3BDM - chains N and 0 of the 28 polymer chains in the assembly; structure by X-ray diffraction, 2.70 A resolution.

[Chain N]
Molecule: Proteasome component PRE3
Organism: Saccharomyces cerevisiae
Notes: EC 3.4.25.1
UniProtKB: P38624 (PSB6_YEAST); the construct lacks a stretch of the UniProt sequence and is renumbered around it, so the offset changes along the chain: 1-70 = UniProt 20-89; 72-92 = UniProt 90-110; 94-105 = UniProt 111-122; 106-181 = UniProt 125-200; 1 more segments
Amino-acid sequence (196 residues; each row starts with the number of its first residue; note: 3 numbers in that range are skipped by the numbering (no residue carries them; nothing is unmodelled there); a row labelled like 10A-10B holds insertion residues (10A, then the next letters in order)):
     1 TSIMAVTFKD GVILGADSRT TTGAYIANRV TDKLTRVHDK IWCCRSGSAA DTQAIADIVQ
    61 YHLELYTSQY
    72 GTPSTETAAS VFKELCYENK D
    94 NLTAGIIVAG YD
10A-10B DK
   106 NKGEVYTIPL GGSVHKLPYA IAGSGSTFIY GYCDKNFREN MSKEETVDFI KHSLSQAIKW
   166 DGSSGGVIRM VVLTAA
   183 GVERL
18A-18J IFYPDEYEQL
UniProt features mapped onto this chain:
  - active site: Thr1 (Nucleophile)

[Chain 0]
Molecule: Proteasome component PRE4
Organism: Saccharomyces cerevisiae
Notes: EC 3.4.25.1
UniProtKB: P30657 (PSB4_YEAST); the construct lacks a stretch of the UniProt sequence and is renumbered around it, so the offset changes along the chain: -41 to -1 = UniProt 1-41; 1-70 = UniProt 42-111; 74-92 = UniProt 120-138; 93-105 = UniProt 141-153; 3 more segments
Amino-acid sequence (266 residues; each row starts with the number of its first residue; note: 6 numbers in that range are skipped by the numbering (no residue carries them; nothing is unmodelled there); a row labelled like 71B-71D holds insertion residues (71B, then the next letters in order); numbers below 1 keep their minus sign (Met-41 is residue -41)):
   -41 MNHDPFSWGR PADSTYGAYN TQIANAGASP MVNTQQPIVT G
     1 TSVISMKYDN GVIIAADNLG SYGSLLRFNG VERLIPVGDN TVVGISGDIS DMQHIERLLK
    61 DLVTENAYDN
   69A P
   69C L
   70A A
   71A D
    72 A
71B-71D EEA
    74 LEPSYIFEYL ATVMYQRRS
92A-92B KM
    93 NPLWNAIIVA GVQ
10A-10B SN
   106 GDQFLRYVNL LGVTYSSPTL ATGFGAHMAN PLLRKV
14A-14G VDRESDI
   144 PKTTVQVAEE AIVNAMRVLY YRDARSSRNF SLAIIDKN
   18A T
   183 GLTFKKNLQV ENMKWDFAKD IKGYGTQKI
Not modelled in the structure: -41 to -9

[How chain N and chain 0 interact]
Residue-residue contacts (59):
  Ile18A(N) - Ala200(0)
  Ile18A(N) - Lys201(0)
  Tyr18C(N) - Trp197(0)
  Tyr18C(N) - Asp198(0)  hydrogen bond (side chain-backbone)
  Tyr18C(N) - Lys201(0)
  Pro18D(N) - Trp197(0)
  Asp18E(N) - Arg171(0)  salt bridge
  Glu18H(N) - Tyr163(0)  hydrogen bond
  Glu18H(N) - Arg171(0)  salt bridge
  Arg19(N) - Ala167(0)
  Thr21(N) - Ala167(0)
  Ala24(N) - Phe129(0)
  Ala24(N) - Arg165(0)
  Ala24(N) - Asp166(0)
  Ala24(N) - Ala167(0)  hydrogen bond (backbone-backbone)
  Tyr25(N) - Phe129(0)  hydrophobic
  Tyr25(N) - Arg165(0)
  Ile26(N) - Tyr164(0)
  Ile26(N) - Arg165(0)  hydrogen bond (backbone-backbone)
  Ile26(N) - Ala167(0)
  Ala27(N) - Arg165(0)  hydrogen bond (backbone-side chain)
  Arg29(N) - Tyr164(0)
  Arg29(N) - Arg165(0)
  Arg29(N) - Lys196(0)  hydrogen bond (side chain-backbone)
  Arg29(N) - Trp197(0)
  Arg29(N) - Phe199(0)
  Val30(N) - Phe199(0)  hydrophobic
  Val30(N) - Ala200(0)  hydrophobic
  Val30(N) - Ile203(0)
  Asp32(N) - Lys204(0)
  Asp32(N) - Gly205(0)  hydrogen bond (side chain-backbone)
  Leu34(N) - Gln209(0)  hydrogen bond (backbone-side chain)
  Thr35(N) - Tyr206(0)
  Thr35(N) - Gln209(0)
  Arg36(N) - Gln209(0)  hydrogen bond (backbone-side chain)
  Arg36(N) - Ile211(0)
  Trp42(N) - Gln209(0)
  Trp42(N) - Ile211(0)  hydrophobic
  Arg45(N) - Tyr206(0)
  Gln53(N) - Tyr206(0)
  Ala56(N) - Tyr206(0)
  Asp57(N) - Tyr206(0)  hydrogen bond
  Phe133(N) - Leu25(0)  hydrophobic
  Lys164(N) - Leu26(0)
  Trp165(N) - Ser24(0)
  Trp165(N) - Leu25(0)
  Trp165(N) - Leu26(0)  hydrogen bond (backbone-backbone)
  Trp165(N) - Arg27(0)
  Asp166(N) - Ser24(0)
  Gly167(N) - Ser24(0)  hydrogen bond (backbone-backbone)
  Gly167(N) - Leu26(0)
  Gly167(N) - Ala167(0)
  Gly171(N) - Trp197(0)
  Val172(N) - Trp197(0)  hydrophobic
  Arg174(N) - Ala200(0)  hydrogen bond (side chain-backbone)
  Arg174(N) - Ile203(0)  hydrogen bond (side chain-backbone)
  Arg186(N) - Lys204(0)
  Arg186(N) - Gln209(0)
  Arg186(N) - Ile211(0)  hydrogen bond (side chain-backbone)
Interface residues without a listed pair, chain N (33 interface residues in all): Asn28, Ser168
Interface residues without a listed pair, chain 0 (26 interface residues in all): Met133, Arg168, Met195

[Overview]
33 residues of chain N and 26 residues of chain 0 are in contact; the contacts include 15 hydrogen bonds and 2
salt bridges. Among the polar pairs are Asp18E(N)-Arg171(0), Glu18H(N)-Arg171(0) and Glu18H(N)-Tyr163(0).
Curated annotation (UniProt) lists active-site residue Thr1(N) on chain N.
Here chain N is Proteasome component PRE3 and chain 0 is Proteasome component PRE4, both from Saccharomyces
cerevisiae. Entry 3BDM (yeast 20S proteasome:glidobactin A-complex) was determined by X-ray diffraction
together with 2ZCY from the same study.
